8R6P - chains A and B of the 10 polymer chains in the assembly; structure by electron microscopy, 3.16 A resolution.

Chain A (and B):
Molecule: DNA-directed RNA polymerase subunit alpha
Source organism: Mycolicibacterium smegmatis MC2 155
Notes: EC 2.7.7.6; chain B of this document is another copy of the same molecule, construct and numbering; everything in this record applies to it too
UniProtKB: A0QSL8 (RPOA_MYCS2); residue numbers follow UniProt; this construct covers 1-350
Chain sequence (350 residues; row label = number of the first residue in the row):
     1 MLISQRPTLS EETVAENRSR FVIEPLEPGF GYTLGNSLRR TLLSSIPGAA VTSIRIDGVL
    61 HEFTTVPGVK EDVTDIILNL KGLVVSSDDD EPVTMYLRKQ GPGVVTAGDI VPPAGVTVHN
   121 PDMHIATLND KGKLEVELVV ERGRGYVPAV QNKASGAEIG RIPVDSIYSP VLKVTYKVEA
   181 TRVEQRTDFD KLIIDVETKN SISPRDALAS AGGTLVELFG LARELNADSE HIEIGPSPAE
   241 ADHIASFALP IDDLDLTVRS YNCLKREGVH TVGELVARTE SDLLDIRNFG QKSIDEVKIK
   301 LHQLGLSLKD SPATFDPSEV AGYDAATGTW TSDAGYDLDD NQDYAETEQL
Not modelled in the structure: 227-350 (chain B: 236-350)

Chain A / chain B interface:
Pairs across the interface (77; chain A residue first):
  M1(A) - D90(B)
  M1(A) - P92(B)
  M1(A) - R142(B)
  L2(A) - R142(B)
  I3(A) - R144(B)
  R6(A) - E217(B)  salt bridge
  P7(A) - L218(B)  hydrophobic
  P7(A) - L221(B)
  E27(A) - S44(B)
  P28(A) - S44(B)
  G29(A) - R40(B)  hydrogen bond (backbone-side chain)
  F30(A) - R40(B)
  F30(A) - S44(B)
  F30(A) - S45(B)
  T33(A) - N36(B)  hydrogen bond
  T33(A) - S37(B)  hydrogen bond
  L34(A) - L218(B)  hydrophobic
  L34(A) - F219(B)  hydrophobic
  S37(A) - T33(B)  hydrogen bond (side chain-backbone)
  S37(A) - S37(B)  hydrogen bond
  L38(A) - F219(B)  hydrophobic
  R40(A) - G29(B)  hydrogen bond (side chain-backbone)
  R40(A) - T33(B)  hydrogen bond
  S45(A) - F30(B)
  S45(A) - I232(B)
  P47(A) - M1(B)  hydrophobic
  P47(A) - E230(B)
  R144(A) - M1(B)  hydrogen bond
  R144(A) - L2(B)  hydrogen bond (side chain-backbone)
  R144(A) - S4(B)
  R144(A) - E27(B)  salt bridge
  R144(A) - I232(B)
  R186(A) - V150(B)
  R205(A) - L225(B)  hydrogen bond (side chain-backbone)
  D206(A) - N226(B)  hydrogen bond
  D206(A) - S229(B)  hydrogen bond (backbone-side chain)
  L208(A) - L225(B)  hydrophobic
  A209(A) - N226(B)
  A209(A) - S229(B)
  S210(A) - S229(B)
  S210(A) - E230(B)  hydrogen bond (side chain-backbone)
  S210(A) - H231(B)
  G212(A) - F219(B)
  G213(A) - R223(B)
  G213(A) - H231(B)
  T214(A) - H231(B)
  T214(A) - I232(B)  hydrogen bond (side chain-backbone)
  L215(A) - T33(B)
  L215(A) - F219(B)  hydrophobic
  V216(A) - V216(B)
  V216(A) - F219(B)
  V216(A) - G220(B)
  V216(A) - R223(B)
  E217(A) - H231(B)
  E217(A) - E233(B)
  E217(A) - I234(B)  hydrogen bond (side chain-backbone)
  L218(A) - F30(B)  hydrophobic
  L218(A) - I234(B)  hydrophobic
  F219(A) - L34(B)  hydrophobic
  F219(A) - L215(B)  hydrophobic
  F219(A) - V216(B)
  F219(A) - F219(B)  hydrophobic
  G220(A) - V216(B)
  L221(A) - R6(B)
  L221(A) - P7(B)  hydrophobic
  L221(A) - L9(B)
  L221(A) - I23(B)  hydrophobic
  A222(A) - L208(B)
  A222(A) - A209(B)
  A222(A) - G212(B)
  R223(A) - G212(B)
  R223(A) - G213(B)
  R223(A) - V216(B)
  E224(A) - R6(B)  salt bridge
  L225(A) - R205(B)
  L225(A) - L208(B)  hydrophobic
  N226(A) - A209(B)
Interface residues without a listed pair, chain A (45 interface residues in all): T8, L9, F21, I23, L26, T41, G143
Interface residues without a listed pair, chain B (51 interface residues in all): I3, T8, Y32, L38, T41, E91, G143, A222

In short:
45 residues of chain A face 51 of chain B across their interface, with 15 hydrogen bonds and 3 salt bridges.
Polar contacts include R6(A)-E217(B), R144(A)-E27(B) and E224(A)-R6(B).
Both chains are DNA-directed RNA polymerase subunit alpha (Mycolicibacterium smegmatis MC2 155). Entry 8R6P
(Mycobacterium smegnatis RNA polymerase RP2-like transcription initiation complex with SigmaA, RbpA, HelD
N-terminal domain and open ...) was determined by electron microscopy (same publication as 8Q3I, 8QN8, 8QTI,
8QU6, 8R2M, 8R3M and 8R6R).
